Entry 8U3K (electron microscopy, 2.50 A resolution); this record covers chains D and E of the 6 polymer chains in the assembly.

# Chain D
Molecule: 15-nt DNA strand
Sequence (15 nucleotides; each row starts with the number of its first residue):
     1 GGAAATGTTG AATAC
Ion coordination: Mg2+ near DA3 (its only coordinating residue here)

# Chain E
Protein: DdmE
Organism: Vibrio cholerae
UniProtKB: A0A0H6MQD2 (A0A0H6MQD2_VIBCL); residue numbers follow UniProt; this construct covers 1-687
Sequence (687 residues; each row starts with the number of its first residue):
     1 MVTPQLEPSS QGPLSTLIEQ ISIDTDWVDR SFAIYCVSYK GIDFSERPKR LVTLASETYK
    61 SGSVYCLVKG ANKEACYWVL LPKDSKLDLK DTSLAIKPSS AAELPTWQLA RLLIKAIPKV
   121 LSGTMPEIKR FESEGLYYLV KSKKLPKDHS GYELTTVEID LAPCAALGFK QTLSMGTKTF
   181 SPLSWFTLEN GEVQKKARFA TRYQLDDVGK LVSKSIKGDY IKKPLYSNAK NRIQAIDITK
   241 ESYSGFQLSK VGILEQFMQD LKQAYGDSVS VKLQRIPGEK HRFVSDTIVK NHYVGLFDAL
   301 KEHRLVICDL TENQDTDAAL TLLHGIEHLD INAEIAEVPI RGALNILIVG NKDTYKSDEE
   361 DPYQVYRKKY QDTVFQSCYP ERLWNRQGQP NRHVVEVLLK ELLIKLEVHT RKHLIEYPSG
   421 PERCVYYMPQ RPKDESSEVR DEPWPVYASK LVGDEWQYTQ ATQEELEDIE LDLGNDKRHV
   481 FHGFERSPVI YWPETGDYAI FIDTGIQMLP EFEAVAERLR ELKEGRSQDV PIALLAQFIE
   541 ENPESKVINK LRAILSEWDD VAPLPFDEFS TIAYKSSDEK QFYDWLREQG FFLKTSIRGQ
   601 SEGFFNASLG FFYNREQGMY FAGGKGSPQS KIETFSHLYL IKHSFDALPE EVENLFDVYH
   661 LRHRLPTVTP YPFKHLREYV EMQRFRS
Not modelled in the structure: 1-10, 29, 433-439

# Interface between chain D and chain E
Contacting residue pairs (62; chain D residue first):
  DG1(D) - Val349(E)  base contact
  DG1(D) - Gly350(E)  hydrogen bond to the base
  DG1(D) - Lys352(E)  base contact
  DG1(D) - Asp361(E)  hydrogen bond to the base
  DG1(D) - Tyr363(E)  stacking on the base
  DG1(D) - Gln364(E)  hydrogen bond to the base
  DG1(D) - Arg367(E)  salt bridge to the phosphate
  DG1(D) - Gln376(E)  phosphate contact
  DG1(D) - Ser377(E)  sugar contact
  DG1(D) - Tyr379(E)  base contact
  DG1(D) - Lys405(E)  salt bridge to the phosphate
  DG2(D) - Gln376(E)  phosphate contact
  DG2(D) - Ser377(E)  sugar contact
  DG2(D) - Cys378(E)  phosphate contact
  DG2(D) - Tyr379(E)  hydrogen bond to the phosphate
  DG2(D) - Arg382(E)  salt bridge to the phosphate
  DG2(D) - His393(E)  base contact
  DG2(D) - Val397(E)  base contact
  DG2(D) - Leu398(E)  sugar contact
  DA3(D) - Val397(E)  sugar contact
  DA3(D) - Glu401(E)  sugar contact
  DA3(D) - Lys674(E)  hydrogen bond to the phosphate
  DA4(D) - Leu661(E)  sugar contact
  DA4(D) - Lys674(E)  salt bridge to the phosphate
  DA4(D) - Arg677(E)  salt bridge to the phosphate
  DA5(D) - Tyr639(E)  sugar contact
  DA5(D) - Arg662(E)  sugar contact
  DA5(D) - Thr667(E)  hydrogen bond to the phosphate
  DA5(D) - Val668(E)  hydrogen bond to the phosphate
  DA5(D) - Thr669(E)  hydrogen bond to the phosphate
  DT6(D) - Thr634(E)  phosphate contact
  DT6(D) - Phe635(E)  sugar contact
  DT6(D) - Ser636(E)  phosphate contact
  DT6(D) - His637(E)  hydrogen bond to the phosphate
  DT6(D) - Tyr639(E)  hydrogen bond to the phosphate
  DG7(D) - Gln507(E)  hydrogen bond to the phosphate
  DG7(D) - Thr634(E)  phosphate contact
  DG7(D) - Phe635(E)  hydrogen bond to the phosphate
  DG7(D) - His637(E)  salt bridge to the phosphate
  DT8(D) - Gly176(E)  phosphate contact
  DT8(D) - Thr177(E)  hydrogen bond to the phosphate
  DT8(D) - Lys230(E)  hydrogen bond to the base
  DT8(D) - Asn231(E)  sugar contact
  DT8(D) - Lys250(E)  salt bridge to the phosphate
  DT9(D) - Thr177(E)  phosphate contact
  DT9(D) - Lys178(E)  salt bridge to the phosphate
  DT9(D) - Thr179(E)  hydrogen bond to the phosphate
  DT9(D) - Pro224(E)  sugar contact
  DT9(D) - Asn228(E)  base contact
  DT9(D) - Ala229(E)  sugar contact
  DT9(D) - Lys230(E)  hydrogen bond to the sugar
  DG10(D) - Lys223(E)  salt bridge to the phosphate
  DG10(D) - Pro224(E)  phosphate contact
  DG10(D) - Asn228(E)  phosphate contact
  DA14(D) - Val52(E)  base contact
  DC15(D) - Tyr39(E)  hydrogen bond to the phosphate
  DC15(D) - Arg47(E)  hydrogen bond to the base
  DC15(D) - Pro48(E)  base contact
  DC15(D) - Leu51(E)  base contact
  DC15(D) - Lys69(E)  hydrogen bond to the sugar
  DC15(D) - Asn72(E)  sugar contact
  DC15(D) - Ala75(E)  phosphate contact
Also at the interface, not in a pair above, chain E (57 interface residues in all): Lys222, Ser227, Arg232, Asn351, Phe375, Val394, Asp503, His663

# In short
12 residues of chain D and 57 residues of chain E are in contact, with 19 hydrogen bonds, 9 salt bridges and 1
aromatic stacking contact. Polar contacts include DG1(D)-Gly350(E), DG1(D)-Asp361(E) and DG1(D)-Gln364(E).
Chain D is a 15-nt DNA strand and chain E is DdmE (Vibrio cholerae); the structure, DdmDE handover complex,
was determined by electron microscopy, deposited together with 8U0U, 8U0W, 8U0J and 9BQV.
